7MCS - chains A and B of the 9 polymer chains in the assembly; structure by electron microscopy, 3.56 A resolution.

# Chain A (and B)
Name: Transposon Tn7 transposition protein TnsC
From: Escherichia coli
Notes: chain B of this document is another copy of the same molecule, construct and numbering; everything in this record applies to it too
UniProtKB: P05846 (TNSC_ECOLX); residue numbers follow UniProt; this construct covers 1-503
Chain sequence (523 residues; numbered 1 to 523; the number before each row is that of its first residue):
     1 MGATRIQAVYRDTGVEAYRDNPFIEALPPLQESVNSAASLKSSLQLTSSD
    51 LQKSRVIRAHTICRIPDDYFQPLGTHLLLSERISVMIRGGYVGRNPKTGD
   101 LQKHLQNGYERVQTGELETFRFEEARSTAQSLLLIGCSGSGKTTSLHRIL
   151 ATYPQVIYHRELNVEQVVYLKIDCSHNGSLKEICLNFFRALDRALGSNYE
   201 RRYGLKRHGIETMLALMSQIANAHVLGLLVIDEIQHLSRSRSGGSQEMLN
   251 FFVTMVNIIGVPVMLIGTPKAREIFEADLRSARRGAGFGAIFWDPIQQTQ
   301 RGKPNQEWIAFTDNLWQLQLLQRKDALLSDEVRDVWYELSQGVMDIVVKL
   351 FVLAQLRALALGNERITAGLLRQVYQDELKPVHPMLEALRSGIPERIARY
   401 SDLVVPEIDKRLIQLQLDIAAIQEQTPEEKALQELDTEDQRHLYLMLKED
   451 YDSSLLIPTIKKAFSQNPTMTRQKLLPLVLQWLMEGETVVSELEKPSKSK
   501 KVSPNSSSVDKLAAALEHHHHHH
Not modelled in the structure: 1-3, 32-74, 296-523 (chain B: 1-4, 407-523)
Differences from the reference sequence: engineered mutation Gly2 (Ser in P05846), Val225 (Ala in P05846); expression tag (504-523)
Reported in the primary citation:
  - binding site for AMP-PNP: Thr268, Arg280 to Arg284
  - mutagenesis - A225V: increased binding to DNA
  - conformationally variable residues: Asp402
  - binding site for the 15-nt DNA strand: Arg207
  - mutagenesis - K181A, K206S, R207A: decreased binding to DNA
  - mutagenesis - K181A/K206S/R207A: abolished binding to DNA

# Interface between chain A and chain B
Residue-residue contacts (96; chain A residue first):
  Thr13(A) with Ile57(B)
  Gly14(A) with Lys53(B), hydrogen bond (backbone-side chain); Ile57(B)
  Val15(A) with Ile57(B), hydrophobic
  Ala17(A) with Arg64(B)
  Tyr18(A) with His60(B)
  Leu78(A) with Glu378(B)
  Arg82(A) with Leu353(B); Glu378(B), salt bridge
  Val85(A) with His60(B)
  Arg88(A) with His60(B), hydrogen bond
  Gly89(A) with Arg64(B)
  Val92(A) with Arg64(B)
  Gln102(A) with Arg5(B), hydrogen bond (side chain-backbone)
  Leu105(A) with Ile6(B), hydrophobic
  Gln106(A) with Ile6(B); Gln7(B), hydrogen bond (side chain-backbone)
  Tyr109(A) with Ile6(B), hydrophobic; Gln7(B); Val9(B), hydrogen bond (side chain-backbone); Ala26(B), hydrogen bond (side chain-backbone)
  Gln113(A) with Val9(B); Arg11(B), hydrogen bond (backbone-side chain); Glu25(B); Leu27(B), hydrogen bond (side chain-backbone); Pro28(B); Pro29(B)
  Thr114(A) with Arg11(B)
  Glu118(A) with Gln31(B); Asn35(B), hydrogen bond
  Thr119(A) with Ser39(B); Thr152(B)
  Phe120(A) with Ala151(B); Thr152(B)
  Arg121(A) with Arg148(B); Ala151(B)
  Phe122(A) with Ala151(B), hydrogen bond (backbone-backbone); Thr152(B); Tyr153(B); Pro154(B)
  Glu123(A) with Gln155(B)
  Arg126(A) with His147(B); Arg148(B)
  Thr128(A) with Arg64(B); Asp67(B)
  Gln130(A) with Lys349(B)
  Leu180(A) with His176(B)
  Lys206(A) with Arg207(B)
  His208(A) with Arg207(B)
  Glu211(A) with Lys181(B); Glu182(B), hydrogen bond (side chain-backbone)
  Thr212(A) with Leu205(B)
  Leu214(A) with His176(B)
  Ala215(A) with Leu185(B), hydrophobic
  Leu216(A) with Leu205(B), hydrophobic
  Ser218(A) with Arg189(B)
  Gln219(A) with Glu200(B), hydrogen bond
  Gln246(A) with Arg239(B)
  Glu247(A) with His176(B); Asn177(B)
  Asn250(A) with His176(B); His236(B)
  Phe251(A) with His176(B)
  Val253(A) with Glu233(B)
  Thr254(A) with Asp173(B)
  Asn257(A) with Glu233(B), hydrogen bond
  Ile258(A) with Asp173(B)
  Phe275(A) with Pro381(B)
  Glu276(A) with Pro384(B)
  Ala277(A) with Tyr400(B)
  Asp278(A) with Lys270(B), salt bridge; Met385(B); Tyr400(B); Ser401(B); Asp402(B), hydrogen bond (side chain-backbone)
  Leu279(A) with Ser138(B); Met385(B), hydrogen bond (backbone-side chain); Asp402(B), hydrogen bond (backbone-side chain); Leu403(B), hydrophobic
  Arg280(A) with Ser138(B); Glu233(B), salt bridge; Gln235(B); His236(B), hydrogen bond; Asp402(B), hydrogen bond (backbone-side chain)
  Ala282(A) with Pro381(B)
  Arg283(A) with Ser138(B), hydrogen bond (side chain-backbone); Gly139(B); Asp345(B), salt bridge
  Gly287(A) with Lys349(B), hydrogen bond (backbone-side chain)
  Phe288(A) with Leu353(B); Glu378(B)
  Gly289(A) with Glu378(B)
  Ala290(A) with Glu378(B), hydrogen bond (backbone-backbone); Pro381(B)
  Ile291(A) with Glu378(B)
  Phe292(A) with Lys380(B)
Interface residues without a listed pair, chain A (66 interface residues in all): Leu30, Gln31, Ser84, Val112, Arg207, Ile259, Arg284, Ala286
Interface residues without a listed pair, chain B (62 interface residues in all): Ala8, Val56, Cys63, Thr144, Tyr169, Ser175, Asp377, Val382

# Overview
The interface between chain A and chain B involves 66 residues on one side and 62 on the other; the contacts
include 21 hydrogen bonds and 4 salt bridges. Polar pairs include Arg82(A)-Glu378(B), Asp278(A)-Lys270(B) and
Arg280(A)-Glu233(B). The paper reports a binding site for AMP-PNP at Thr268(A) and Arg280(A); K181A, K206S and
R207A of chain A reduce binding to DNA; 5 substitutions were tested in all.
Both chains are Transposon Tn7 transposition protein TnsC (Escherichia coli). Entry 7MCS (Cryo-electron
microscopy structure of TnsC(1-503)A225V bound to DNA) was determined by electron microscopy, deposited
together with 7MBW.
